Entry 8K4A (electron microscopy, 2.64 A resolution); this record covers chains A and Q of the 17 polymer chains in the assembly.

[Chain A]
Protein: VP2
From: Banna virus
UniProt: Q9INH3 (Q9INH3_9REOV); numbering as in UniProt (aligned over 1-955)
Chain sequence (955 residues; row label = number of the first residue in the row):
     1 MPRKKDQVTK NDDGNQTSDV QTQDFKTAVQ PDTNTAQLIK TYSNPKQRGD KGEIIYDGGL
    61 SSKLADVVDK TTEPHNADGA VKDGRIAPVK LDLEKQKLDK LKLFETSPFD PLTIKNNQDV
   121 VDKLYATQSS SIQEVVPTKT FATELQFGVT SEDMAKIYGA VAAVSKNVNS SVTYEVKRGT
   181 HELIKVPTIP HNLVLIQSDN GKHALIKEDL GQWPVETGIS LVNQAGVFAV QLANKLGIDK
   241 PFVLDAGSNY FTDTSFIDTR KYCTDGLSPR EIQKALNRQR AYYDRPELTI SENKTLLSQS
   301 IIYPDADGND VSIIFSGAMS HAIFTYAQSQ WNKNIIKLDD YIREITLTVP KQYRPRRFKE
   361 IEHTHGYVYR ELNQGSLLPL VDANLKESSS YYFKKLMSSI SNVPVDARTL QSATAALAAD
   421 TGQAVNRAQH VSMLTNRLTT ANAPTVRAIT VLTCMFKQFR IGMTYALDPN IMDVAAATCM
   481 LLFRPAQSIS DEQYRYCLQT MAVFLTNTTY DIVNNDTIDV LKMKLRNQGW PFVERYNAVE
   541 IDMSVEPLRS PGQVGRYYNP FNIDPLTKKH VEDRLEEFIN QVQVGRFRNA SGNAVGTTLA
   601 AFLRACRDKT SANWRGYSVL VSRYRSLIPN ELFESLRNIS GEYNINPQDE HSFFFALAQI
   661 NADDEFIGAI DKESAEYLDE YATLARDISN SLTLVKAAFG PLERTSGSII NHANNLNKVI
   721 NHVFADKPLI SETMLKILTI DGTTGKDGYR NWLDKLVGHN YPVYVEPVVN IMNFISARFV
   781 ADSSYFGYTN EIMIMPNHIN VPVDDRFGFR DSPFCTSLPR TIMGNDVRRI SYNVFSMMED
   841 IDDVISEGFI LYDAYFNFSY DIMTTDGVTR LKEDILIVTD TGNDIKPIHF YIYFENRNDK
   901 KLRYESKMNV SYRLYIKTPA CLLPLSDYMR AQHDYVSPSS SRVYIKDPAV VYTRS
Not modelled in the structure: 1-181, 408-428
Construct notes: conflict Lys97 (Arg in Q9INH3)

[Chain Q]
Protein: VP10
From: Banna virus
UniProt: A0A2H4QDD3 (A0A2H4QDD3_9REOV); residue numbers follow UniProt; this construct covers 1-249
Chain sequence (249 residues; each row starts with the number of its first residue):
     1 MDVLSKGSLK ELLAHLEKTP LEEAISYRIG TVPYQNVLIS RNEYYNQLYP DTTSLIDGVS
    61 REGQRNVNGL IMSIISYVVS GSGHYIPNIG FMLLRRSILD ILTKHDTGLV TNNLNYGIIA
   121 RNLTVSKMNC EQRKRMLICF KLLAYKDGNQ NDYEIYLNQN IPLKQIAPNF IPGDMRTVIH
   181 NQDQLAIVGI PAYRLTQSTE LSIRDDNAKS YKLGYVDWYN SNSFLRERSE FNLIRLKDRD
   241 TKYGKLNGW
Not modelled in the structure: 237-249
Construct notes: conflict Val79 (Ile in A0A2H4QDD3)

[Chain A / chain Q interface]
Contacting residue pairs - 16 pairs, chain A then chain Q:
  Met795(A) with Gln182(Q)
  His798(A) with Ile179(Q); His180(Q), hydrogen bond
  Ile799(A) with Gln182(Q)
  Ile822(A) with Gln182(Q)
  Met823(A) with Asn169(Q), hydrogen bond (backbone-side chain); His180(Q)
  Asn825(A) with Gln182(Q); Asp183(Q), hydrogen bond
  Arg828(A) with Gln184(Q)
  Val834(A) with Ala192(Q), hydrophobic
  Glu839(A) with Ile190(Q)
  Glu847(A) with Ser8(Q), hydrogen bond; Lys10(Q), salt bridge; Asn181(Q); Gln182(Q), hydrogen bond (backbone-side chain)
Interface residues without a listed pair, chain A (11 interface residues in all): Ser846

[Summary]
Chain A and chain Q each contribute 11 residues to their interface; the contacts include 5 hydrogen bonds and
1 salt bridge. Among the polar pairs are Glu847(A)-Lys10(Q), His798(A)-His180(Q) and Met823(A)-Asn169(Q).
Chain A is VP2 and chain Q is VP10, both from Banna virus; the structure, Structure of Banna virus core, was
determined by electron microscopy together with 8K42, 8K43 and 8K49 from the same study.
